Entry 6WGW (X-ray diffraction, 1.73 A resolution); this record covers chain A.

== Chain A ==
Molecule: Cytochrome P450 101D1
Organism: Novosphingobium aromaticivorans
UniProt: Q2GB12 (Q2GB12_NOVAD); residue numbers follow UniProt; this construct covers 1-417
Chain sequence (437 residues; row label = number of the first residue in the row; numbers below 1 keep their minus sign (Met-19 is residue -19)):
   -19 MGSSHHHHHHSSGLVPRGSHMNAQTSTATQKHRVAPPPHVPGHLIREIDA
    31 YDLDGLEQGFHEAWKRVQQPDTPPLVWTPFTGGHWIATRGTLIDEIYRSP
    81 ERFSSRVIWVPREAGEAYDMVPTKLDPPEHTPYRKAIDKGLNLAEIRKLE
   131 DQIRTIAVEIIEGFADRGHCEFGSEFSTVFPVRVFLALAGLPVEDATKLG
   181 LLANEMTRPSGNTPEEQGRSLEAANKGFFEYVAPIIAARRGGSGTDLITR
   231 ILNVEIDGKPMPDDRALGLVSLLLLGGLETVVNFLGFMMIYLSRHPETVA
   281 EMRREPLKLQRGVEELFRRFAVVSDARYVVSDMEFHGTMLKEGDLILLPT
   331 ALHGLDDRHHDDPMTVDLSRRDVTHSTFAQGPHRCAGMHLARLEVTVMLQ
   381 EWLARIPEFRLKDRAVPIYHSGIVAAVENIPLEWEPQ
Unresolved in the structure: -19 to 9
Construct notes: initiating methionine (-19); expression tag (-18 to 0); engineered mutation Glu259 (Asp in Q2GB12)
Bound ions: heme Fe: Cys365 (together with 5-exo-hydroxycamphor)
Residues lining bound ligands:
  - 5-exo-hydroxycamphor (CAH): Trp89, Tyr98, Thr103, Thr187, Leu252, Leu255, Gly256, Thr260, Val303, Asp305, Val404
  - heme (HEM): Tyr77, Pro102, Thr103, His110, Arg114, Ile117, Leu121, Phe165, Leu252, Leu253, Gly256, Gly257, Thr260, Val261, Phe264, Phe297, Val302, Val303, Asp305, Arg307, Thr357, Phe358, Ala359, Pro362, His363, Cys365, Ala366, Gly367, Leu370, Ala371
What the authors report for this chain:
  - mutagenesis - D259E: decreased catalytic activity
  - conformationally variable residues: Glu259

== In short ==
Chain A binds heme and 5-exo-hydroxycamphor. The paper reports that D259E reduces catalytic activity;
conformational variability at Glu259.
Chain A is Cytochrome P450 101D1 (Novosphingobium aromaticivorans); the structure, CYP101D1 D259E
Hydroxycamphor bound, was determined by X-ray diffraction together with 6WE6 and 6WFL from the same study.
